PDB entry 7PBS | electron microscopy, 3.30 A resolution | chains A and B of the 9 polymer chains in the assembly

[Chain A (and B)]
Name: Holliday junction ATP-dependent DNA helicase RuvB
From: Streptococcus thermophilus
Notes: EC 3.6.4.12; chain B of this document is another copy of the same molecule, construct and numbering; everything in this record applies to it too
UniProt: A0A2U2MES7 (A0A2U2MES7_STRTR); residues 19-333 here = UniProt positions 19-333
Amino-acid sequence (315 residues; numbered 19 to 333; the number before each row is that of its first residue):
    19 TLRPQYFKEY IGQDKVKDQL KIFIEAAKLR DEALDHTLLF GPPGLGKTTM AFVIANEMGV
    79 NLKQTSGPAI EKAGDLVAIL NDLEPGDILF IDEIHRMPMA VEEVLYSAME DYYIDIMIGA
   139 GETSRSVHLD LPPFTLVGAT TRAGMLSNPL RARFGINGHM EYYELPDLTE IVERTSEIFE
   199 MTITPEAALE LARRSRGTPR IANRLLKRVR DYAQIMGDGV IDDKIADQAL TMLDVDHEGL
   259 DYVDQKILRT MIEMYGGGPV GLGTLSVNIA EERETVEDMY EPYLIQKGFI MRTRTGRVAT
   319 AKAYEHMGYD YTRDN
Unresolved in the structure: 331-333
Bound ions: Mg2+: Thr66 (together with ATP-gamma-S)
Ligand contacts:
  - ATP-gamma-S (AGS; phosphothiophosphoric acid-adenylate ester), molecule 1: Leu20, Arg21, Pro22, Tyr28, Ile29, Pro60, Pro61, Gly62, Leu63, Gly64, Lys65, Thr66, Thr67, Glu111, Thr159, Tyr181, Ile189, Pro217, Arg218, Asn221
  - ATP-gamma-S (AGS), molecule 2: Glu128, Pro167, Arg171

[Interface between chain A and chain B]
Contacting residue pairs (50; chain A residue first):
  Lys33(A) with Asp252(B), salt bridge; Tyr260(B)
  Gln37(A) with Met250(B), hydrogen bond (side chain-backbone)
  Ile40(A) with Met250(B), hydrophobic
  Phe41(A) with Arg226(B)
  Ala44(A) with Asp229(B); Gln232(B); Ile233(B), hydrophobic
  Leu47(A) with Ile233(B), hydrophobic
  Arg48(A) with Arg228(B); Asp229(B), salt bridge; Gln232(B)
  Asp53(A) with Arg226(B), salt bridge
  Met117(A) with Arg114(B)
  Glu121(A) with Glu111(B); His113(B), salt bridge; Arg114(B), salt bridge
  Tyr124(A) with Glu111(B)
  Glu128(A) with Arg21(B), salt bridge; Arg218(B), salt bridge
  Asp129(A) with Arg21(B), salt bridge
  Tyr131(A) with Gln82(B), hydrogen bond
  Asp133(A) with Thr83(B); Ser84(B)
  Met135(A) with Ala87(B); Asp93(B)
  Ser142(A) with Ala96(B)
  Ser144(A) with Gln82(B)
  His146(A) with Gln82(B)
  Arg160(A) with Glu290(B), salt bridge
  Ala161(A) with Met297(B), hydrophobic
  Gly162(A) with Thr293(B); Asp296(B)
  Met163(A) with Glu292(B)
  Arg169(A) with Met297(B)
  Ala170(A) with Arg218(B)
  Arg171(A) with Arg218(B)
  Phe172(A) with Arg222(B)
  Gly173(A) with Arg222(B); Arg226(B), hydrogen bond (backbone-side chain)
  His177(A) with Glu289(B), salt bridge
  Glu179(A) with Lys264(B), salt bridge
  Pro300(A) with Val285(B), hydrophobic
  Ile303(A) with Val285(B), hydrophobic; Asn286(B)
  Gln304(A) with Val285(B), hydrogen bond (side chain-backbone); Ala288(B)
  Arg310(A) with Thr282(B), hydrogen bond
  Arg312(A) with Pro277(B); Thr313(B), hydrogen bond (side chain-backbone)
Other interface residues (no listed pair), chain A (45 interface residues in all): Glu43, Phe58, Ala118, Val122, Arg143, Asn166, Pro167, Ile174, Asn175, Tyr180
Other interface residues (no listed pair), chain B (45 interface residues in all): Pro61, Pro86, Ile97, Asp100, Lys225, Tyr230, Met234, Leu251, Val261, Tyr273, Gly281, Tyr298

[In short]
The chain A/chain B interface involves 45 residues from each chain; the contacts include 6 hydrogen bonds and
11 salt bridges. Polar pairs include Lys33(A)-Asp252(B), Arg48(A)-Asp229(B) and Asp53(A)-Arg226(B). Chain A
binds ATP-gamma-S.
Chain A and chain B are both Holliday junction ATP-dependent DNA helicase RuvB (Streptococcus thermophilus);
the structure, RuvAB branch migration motor complexed to the Holliday junction - RuvB AAA+ state s0+A [t1
dataset], was determined by electron microscopy, deposited together with 7PBL, 7PBM, 7PBN, 7PBO, 7PBP, 7PBQ
and 3 further entries.
